6HR1 - chain A; structure by X-ray diffraction, 1.90 A resolution.

Chain A:
Molecule: Myosin light chain kinase 2, skeletal/cardiac muscle, Unconventional myosin-X, Green fluorescent protein, Calmodulin-1
From: Oryctolagus cuniculus
Notes: EC 2.7.11.18
UniProt: chimeric construct of P07313, P79114, P42212, P0DP23: residues -30 to -11 from P07313 (MYLK2_RABIT) positions 580-599 (UniProt number = residue number + 610); residues -10 to 0 from P79114 positions 818-828 (UniProt number = residue number + 828); residues 1-238 from P42212 positions 1-238 (same numbers); residues 253-400 from P0DP23 positions 2-149 (UniProt number = residue number - 251)
Amino-acid sequence (434 residues; numbered -35 to 400; 2 numbers in that range are skipped by the numbering (no residue carries them; nothing is unmodelled there); the number before each row is that of its first residue; numbers below 1 keep their minus sign (Gly-35 is residue -35)):
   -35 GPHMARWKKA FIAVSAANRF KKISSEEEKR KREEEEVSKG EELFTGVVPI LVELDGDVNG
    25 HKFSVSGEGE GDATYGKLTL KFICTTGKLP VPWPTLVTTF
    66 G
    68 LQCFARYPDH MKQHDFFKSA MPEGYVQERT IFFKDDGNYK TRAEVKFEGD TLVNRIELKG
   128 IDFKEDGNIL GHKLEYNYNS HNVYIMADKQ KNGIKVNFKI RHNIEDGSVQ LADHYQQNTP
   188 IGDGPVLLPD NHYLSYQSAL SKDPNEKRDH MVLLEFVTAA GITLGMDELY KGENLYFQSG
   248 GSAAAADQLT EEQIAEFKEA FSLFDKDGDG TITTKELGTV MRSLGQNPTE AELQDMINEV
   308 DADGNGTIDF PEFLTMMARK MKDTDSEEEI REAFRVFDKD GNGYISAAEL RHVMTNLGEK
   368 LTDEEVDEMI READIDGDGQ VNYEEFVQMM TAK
Unresolved in the structure: 230-255, 400
Covalent attachments: covalent link Phe64-Gly66; covalent link Gly66-Leu68
Modified / non-standard residues: Gly66 (chromophore; CR2)
Construct notes: expression tag (-35 to -31); engineered mutation Ala-26 (Asn584 in P07313); conflict Val1 (Met in P42212), Leu68 (Val in P42212), Ala72 (Ser in P42212), Tyr203 (Thr in P42212), Leu231 (His in P42212); chromophore (66, 66, 66); linker (239-252)
Metal / ion sites: Ca2+ site 1: Asp272, Asp274, Asp276, Thr278, Glu283; Ca2+ site 2: Asp308, Asp310, Asn312, Thr314, Glu319; Ca2+ site 3: Asp345, Asp347, Asn349, Tyr351, Glu356; Ca2+ site 4: Asp381, Asp383, Asp385, Gln387, Glu392
Curated features (UniProtKB/Swiss-Prot):
  - region: Ile-24 to Ser-12 (Calmodulin-binding)
  - binding site (Ca(2+)): Asp272, Asp274, Asp276, Thr278, Glu283, Asp308, Asp310, Asn312, Thr314, Glu319, Asp345, Asp347, Asn349, Tyr351, Glu356, Asp381, Asp383, Asp385, Gln387, Glu392
  - modified residue: Ala253 (N-acetylalanine), Lys273 (N6-acetyllysine), Thr296 (Phosphothreonine), Ser333 (Phosphoserine), Lys346 (N6-acetyllysine), Tyr351 (Phosphotyrosine), Ser353 (Phosphoserine), Thr362 (Phosphothreonine), Lys367 (N6,N6,N6-trimethyllysine), Tyr390 (Phosphotyrosine)
  - cross-link: Lys273 (Glycyl lysine isopeptide (Lys-Gly) (interchain with G-Cter in SUMO2))

Summary:
Asp272, Asp274, Asp276, Thr278 and Glu283 form the Ca2+ site 1. Asp308, Asp310, Asn312, Thr314 and Glu319
coordinate Ca2+ site 2. UniProt lists 20 Ca2+-binding residues.
Chain A is Myosin light chain kinase 2, skeletal/cardiac muscle, Unconventional myosin-X, Green fluorescent
protein, Calmodulin-1 (Oryctolagus cuniculus); the structure, Crystal structure of the YFPnano fusion protein,
was determined by X-ray diffraction together with 6XYR and 6YT3 from the same study.
